4HSA - chains B and C of the 3 polymer chains in the assembly; structure by X-ray diffraction, 3.15 A resolution.

[Chain B]
Name: Interleukin-17A
Source organism: Homo sapiens
UniProtKB: Q16552 (IL17_HUMAN); residues 11-132 here correspond to UniProt positions 34-155 (UniProt number = residue number + 23)
Amino-acid sequence (122 residues; row label = number of the first residue in the row):
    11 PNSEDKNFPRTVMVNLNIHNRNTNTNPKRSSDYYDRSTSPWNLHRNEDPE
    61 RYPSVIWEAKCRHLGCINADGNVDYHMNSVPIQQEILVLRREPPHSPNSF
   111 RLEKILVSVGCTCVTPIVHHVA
Disordered / not traced: 11-18, 128-132
Disulfides: C71-C121, C76-C123
Construct notes: engineered mutation D45 (Asn68 in Q16552), S106 (Cys129 in Q16552)

[Chain C]
Name: Interleukin-17 receptor A
Source organism: Homo sapiens
UniProtKB: Q96F46 (I17RA_HUMAN); residues 1-286 here correspond to UniProt positions 32-317 (UniProt number = residue number + 31)
Amino-acid sequence (301 residues; row label = number of the first residue in the row):
     1 SLRLLDHRALVCSQPGLNCTVKNSTCLDDSWIHPRNLTPSSPKDLQIQLH
    51 FAHTQQGDLFPVAHIEWTLQTDASILYLEGAELSVLQLNTNERLCVRFEF
   101 LSKLRHHHRRWRFTFSHFVVDPDQEYEVTVHHLPKPIPDGDPNHQSKNFL
   151 VPDCEHARMKVTTPCMSSGSLWDPDITVETLEAHQLRVSFTLWNESTHYQ
   201 ILLTSFPHMENHSCFEHMHHIPAPRPEEFHQRSDVTLTLRNLKGCCRHQV
   251 QIQPFFSSCLNDCLRHSATVSCPEMPDTPEPIPDYMLVPRGSDYKDDDDK
   301 G
Disordered / not traced: 1, 274-301
Disulfides: C12-C19, C26-C95, C154-C165, C214-C245, C246-C272, C259-C263
Glycans and other covalent adducts: N-acetylglucosamine (NAG) linked to N18; glycan linked to N23, N194
Construct notes: engineered mutation D175 (Asn206 in Q96F46), D234 (Asn265 in Q96F46); expression tag (287-301)
UniProt features mapped onto this chain:
  - glycosylation (N-linked (GlcNAc...) asparagine): N18, N23, N36, N194, N211
From the paper describing this entry:
  - post-translational modification sites: N18, N23, N194

[Chain B / chain C interface]
Contacting residue pairs - 47 pairs, chain B then chain C:
  L26(B) with L27(C), hydrophobic; I32(C), hydrophobic
  I28(B) with T25(C); L27(C), hydrophobic
  N32(B) with E92(C), hydrogen bond
  K38(B) with P164(C); S167(C); S257(C); S258(C)
  R39(B) with S258(C)
  S40(B) with N89(C); Q124(C), hydrogen bond
  S41(B) with N89(C), hydrogen bond (backbone-side chain); Q124(C)
  D42(B) with N89(C); D123(C); Q124(C), hydrogen bond; E125(C), hydrogen bond (side chain-backbone)
  Y43(B) with D262(C)
  R46(B) with D262(C), salt bridge
  R55(B) with E127(C), salt bridge
  P59(B) with W31(C), hydrogen bond (backbone-side chain)
  E60(B) with W31(C); P138(C); D139(C)
  R61(B) with W31(C)
  Y62(B) with C26(C); L27(C), hydrophobic; W31(C)
  P63(B) with R93(C)
  V65(B) with L86(C), hydrophobic; R93(C), hydrogen bond (backbone-side chain); E127(C)
  I66(B) with N91(C)
  W67(B) with L86(C); L88(C); N91(C), hydrogen bond (backbone-side chain); E127(C); N148(C)
  L99(B) with W31(C)
  R101(B) with W31(C), hydrogen bond (side chain-backbone); P34(C); P136(C); P138(C)
  P103(B) with P138(C)
  F110(B) with W31(C), hydrophobic; I32(C)
Other interface residues (no listed pair), chain B (28 interface residues in all): T35, Y44, L53, E57, P104
Other interface residues (no listed pair), chain C (33 interface residues in all): S30, F60, Q87, D121, I137, H144, S146, T163
The authors on this interface:
  - interface residues, chain B: N32(B), S40(B), D42(B), R55(B), V65(B), W67(B), R101(B)
  - hot spots on chain B (mutagenesis) - R55V (1.5-5.0-fold), W67V (1.5-5.0-fold), Y85I (1.5-5.0-fold), H86S (1.5-5.0-fold): decreased binding to Interleukin-17 receptor A (chain C)
  - interface residues, chain C: W31(C), E127(C)

[Overview]
28 residues of chain B face 33 of chain C across their interface, with 9 hydrogen bonds and 2 salt bridges.
Among the polar pairs are R46(B)-D262(C), R55(B)-E127(C) and N32(B)-E92(C). From the paper: R55V, W67V and
Y85I of chain B, among others, reduce binding to Interleukin-17 receptor A (chain C); interface residues
N32(B), S40(B) and W31(C) among others.
Chain B is Interleukin-17A and chain C is Interleukin-17 receptor A, both from Homo sapiens; the structure,
Structure of interleukin 17a in complex with il17ra receptor, was determined by X-ray diffraction (same
publication as 4HR9).
